Entry 8CXN (electron microscopy, 2.90 A resolution); this record covers chains B and C of the 6 polymer chains in the assembly.

[Chain B (and C)]
Protein: Spike glycoprotein
Organism: Severe acute respiratory syndrome coronavirus 2
Notes: chain C of this document is another copy of the same molecule, construct and numbering; everything in this record applies to it too
UniProt: P0DTC2 (SPIKE_SARS2); residues 1-1273 here = UniProt positions 1-1273
Sequence (1273 residues; each row starts with the number of its first residue):
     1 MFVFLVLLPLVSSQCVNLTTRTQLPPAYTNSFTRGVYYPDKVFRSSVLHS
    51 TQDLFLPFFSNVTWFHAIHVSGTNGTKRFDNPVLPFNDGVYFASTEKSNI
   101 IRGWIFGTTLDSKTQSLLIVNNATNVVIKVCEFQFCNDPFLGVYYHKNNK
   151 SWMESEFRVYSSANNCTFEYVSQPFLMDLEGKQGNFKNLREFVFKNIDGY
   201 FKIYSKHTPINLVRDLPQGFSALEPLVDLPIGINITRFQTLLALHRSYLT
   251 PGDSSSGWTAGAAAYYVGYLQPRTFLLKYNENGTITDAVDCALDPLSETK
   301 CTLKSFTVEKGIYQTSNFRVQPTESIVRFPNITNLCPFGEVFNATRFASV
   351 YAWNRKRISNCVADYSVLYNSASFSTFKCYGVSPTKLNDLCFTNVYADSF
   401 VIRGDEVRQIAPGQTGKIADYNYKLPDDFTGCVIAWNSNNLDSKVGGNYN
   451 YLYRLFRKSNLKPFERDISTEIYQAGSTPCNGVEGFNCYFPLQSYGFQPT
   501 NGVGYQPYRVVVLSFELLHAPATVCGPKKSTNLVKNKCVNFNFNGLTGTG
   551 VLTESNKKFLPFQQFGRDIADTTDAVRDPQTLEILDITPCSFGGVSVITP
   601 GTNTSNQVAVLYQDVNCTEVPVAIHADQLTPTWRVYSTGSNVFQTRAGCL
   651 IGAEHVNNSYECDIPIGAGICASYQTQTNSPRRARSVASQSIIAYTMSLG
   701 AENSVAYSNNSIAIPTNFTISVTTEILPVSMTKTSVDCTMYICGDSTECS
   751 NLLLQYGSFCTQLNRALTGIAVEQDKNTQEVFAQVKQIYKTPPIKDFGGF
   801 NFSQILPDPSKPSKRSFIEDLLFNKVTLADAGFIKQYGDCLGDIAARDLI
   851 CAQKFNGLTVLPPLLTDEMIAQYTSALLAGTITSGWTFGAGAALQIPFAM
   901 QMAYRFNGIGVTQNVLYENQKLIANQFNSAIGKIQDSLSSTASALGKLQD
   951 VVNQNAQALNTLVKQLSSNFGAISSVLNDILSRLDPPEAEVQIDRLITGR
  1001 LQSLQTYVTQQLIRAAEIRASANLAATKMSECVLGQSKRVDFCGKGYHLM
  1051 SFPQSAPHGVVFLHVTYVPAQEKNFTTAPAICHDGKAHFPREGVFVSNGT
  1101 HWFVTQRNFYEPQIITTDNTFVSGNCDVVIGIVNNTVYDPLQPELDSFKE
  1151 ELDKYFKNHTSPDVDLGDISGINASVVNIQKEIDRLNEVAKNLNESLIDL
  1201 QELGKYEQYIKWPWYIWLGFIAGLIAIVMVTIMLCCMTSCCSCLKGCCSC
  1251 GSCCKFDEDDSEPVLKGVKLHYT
Unresolved in the structure: 1-14, 677-688, 828-848, 1148-1273
Construct notes: conflict Pro-986 (Lys in P0DTC2), Pro-987 (Val in P0DTC2)
Curated features (UniProtKB/Swiss-Prot):
  - region: Asn-280 to Cys-301 (Putative superantigen), Arg-403 to Asp-405 (Integrin-binding motif), Asn-448 to Phe-456 (Immunodominant HLA epitope recognized by the CD8+), Pro-681 to Ala-684 (Putative superantigen), Ser-816 to Tyr-837 (Fusion peptide 1), Lys-835 to Phe-855 (Fusion peptide 2), Asp-1163 to Glu-1202 (Heptad repeat 2)
  - motif: Met-1237 to Cys-1241 (Binding to host endocytosis trafficking protein SNX27), Asp-1257 to Glu-1262 (Diacidic ER export motif (host COPII)), Ser-1261 to Gly-1267 (Binding to host plasma membrane localising/FERM domain proteins), Lys-1269 to Thr-1273 (KxHxx, ER retrieval signal (COPI))
  - site (Cleavage): Arg-685, Ser-686, Arg-815, Ser-816
  - lipidation (S-palmitoyl cysteine): Cys-1235, Cys-1236, Cys-1240, Cys-1241, Cys-1243, Cys-1247, Cys-1248, Cys-1250, Cys-1253, Cys-1254
  - glycosylation: Asn-17 (N-linked (GlcNAc...) (complex) asparagine), Asn-61 (N-linked (GlcNAc...) (hybrid) asparagine), Asn-74 (N-linked (GlcNAc...) (complex) asparagine), Asn-122 (N-linked (GlcNAc...) (hybrid) asparagine), Asn-149 (N-linked (GlcNAc...) (complex) asparagine), Asn-165 (N-linked (GlcNAc...) (complex) asparagine), Asn-234 (N-linked (GlcNAc...) (high mannose) asparagine), Asn-282 (N-linked (GlcNAc...) (complex) asparagine), Thr-323 (O-linked (GalNAc) threonine), Ser-325 (O-linked (HexNAc...) serine), Asn-331 (N-linked (GlcNAc...) (complex) asparagine), Asn-343 (N-linked (GlcNAc...) (complex) asparagine), Asn-603 (N-linked (GlcNAc...) (hybrid) asparagine), Asn-616 (N-linked (GlcNAc...) (complex) asparagine), Asn-657 (N-linked (GlcNAc...) (complex) asparagine), Thr-676 (O-linked (GlcNAc...) threonine), Thr-678 (O-linked (GlcNAc...) threonine), Asn-709 (N-linked (GlcNAc...) (high mannose) asparagine), Asn-717 (N-linked (GlcNAc...) (hybrid) asparagine), Asn-801 (N-linked (GlcNAc...) (hybrid) asparagine) and 6 more in UniProt
  - natural variant: Leu-5 (L5F: In strain: Iota/B.1.526), Ser-13 (S13I: In strain: Epsilon/B.1.427/B.1.429), Leu-18 (L18F: In strain: Beta/B.1.351, Gamma/P.1 and 1 more), Thr-19 (T19I: In strain: Omicron/BQ.1.1, Omicron/XBB.1.5 and 1 more; T19R: In strain: Delta/B.1.617.2, Omicron/BA.2 and 4 more), Thr-20 (T20N: In strain: Gamma/P.1), Leu-24 to Ala-27 (sequence variant, change not given here; In strain: Omicron/BA.2, Omicron/BA.2.12.1 and 6 more), Pro-26 (P26S: In strain: Gamma/P.1), Gln-52 (Q52H: In strain: Omicron/EG.5.1), Ala-67 (A67V: In strain: Eta/B.1.525, Omicron/BA.1), His-69 to Val-70 (deletion: In strain: Alpha/B.1.1.7, Eta/B.1.525 and 5 more), Gly-75 (G75V: In strain: Lambda/C.37), Thr-76 (T76I: In strain: Lambda/C.37), 83 further natural variant entries in UniProt
  - mutagenesis: His-69 to Val-70 (Increased incorporation of cleaved spike into virions), Asn-121 (N121Q: Partial loss of biliverdin affinity), Arg-190 (R190K: Partial loss of biliverdin affinity), Asn-234 (N234Q: Increased resistance to neutralizing antibodies), Asn-331 (N331Q: Reduced viral infectivity), Asn-343 (N343Q: Reduced viral infectivity), Leu-452 (L452R: Increased resistance to neutralizing antibodies. Decreases HLA binding to NF9 epitope. Increased binding affinity to human ACE2), Tyr-453 (Y453F: Decreased HLA binding to NF9 epitope. Increased binding affinity to human ACE2), Ala-475 (A475V: Increased resistance to neutralizing antibodies), Val-483 (V483A: Increased resistance to neutralizing antibodies), Glu-484 (E484D: Increased replication in human TMEM106B overexpressing cells), Phe-490 (F490L: Increased resistance to neutralizing antibodies and human covalescent sera neutralization), 16 further mutagenesis entries in UniProt
Disulfides: Cys-291/Cys-301, Cys-336/Cys-361, Cys-379/Cys-432, Cys-391/Cys-525, Cys-480/Cys-488, Cys-617/Cys-649, Cys-662/Cys-671, Cys-738/Cys-760, Cys-743/Cys-749, Cys-1032/Cys-1043, Cys-1082/Cys-1126
Covalently attached groups: N-acetylglucosamine (NAG) linked to Asn-331, Asn-603, Asn-616, Asn-657, Asn-709, Asn-1074
Small-molecule neighbours:
  - N-acetylglucosamine (NAG; 2-acetamido-2-deoxy-beta-D-glucopyranose), molecule 1: Tyr-28, Phe-59, Asn-61, Leu-629, Pro-631
  - N-acetylglucosamine (NAG), molecule 2: Asn-280, Glu-281, Asn-282
  - N-acetylglucosamine (NAG), molecule 3: Asn-440, Asp-442, Ser-443
From the paper describing this entry:
  - specificity-determining residues: Ala-372 (by similarity / conservation)
  - specificity-determining residues: Lys-378, His-519 (proposed by the authors, not directly observed)

[How chain B and chain C interact]
Residue-residue contacts (158):
  Tyr-38(B) / Phe-562(C)  hydrophobic
  Lys-41(B) / Phe-562(C)
  Lys-41(B) / Gln-563(C)
  Lys-41(B) / Gln-564(C)  hydrogen bond (backbone-backbone)
  Lys-41(B) / Phe-565(C)
  Val-42(B) / Gln-563(C)
  Val-42(B) / Phe-565(C)
  Val-42(B) / Arg-567(C)
  Phe-43(B) / Lys-557(C)
  Phe-43(B) / Lys-558(C)
  Phe-43(B) / Phe-559(C)  hydrophobic
  Phe-43(B) / Gln-563(C)
  Phe-43(B) / Phe-565(C)  hydrogen bond (backbone-backbone)
  Phe-43(B) / Gly-566(C)
  Phe-43(B) / Arg-567(C)  hydrogen bond (backbone-backbone)
  Val-47(B) / Ile-569(C)  hydrophobic
  Ser-112(B) / Ser-469(C)
  Ser-112(B) / Thr-470(C)  hydrogen bond (backbone-side chain)
  Lys-113(B) / Ile-468(C)
  Lys-113(B) / Ser-469(C)
  Thr-114(B) / Ile-468(C)
  Gln-115(B) / Ile-468(C)  hydrogen bond (backbone-backbone)
  Glu-132(B) / Ile-468(C)
  Glu-132(B) / Ser-469(C)  hydrogen bond (side chain-backbone)
  Glu-132(B) / Thr-470(C)  hydrogen bond
  Asn-165(B) / Arg-466(C)  hydrogen bond
  Asn-165(B) / Asp-467(C)  hydrogen bond
  Cys-166(B) / Arg-466(C)
  Thr-167(B) / Arg-466(C)
  Phe-168(B) / Ser-359(C)
  Gly-199(B) / Pro-521(C)
  Tyr-200(B) / Pro-521(C)
  Pro-225(B) / Phe-562(C)  hydrophobic
  Pro-230(B) / Arg-357(C)
  Pro-230(B) / Pro-521(C)  hydrophobic
  Asn-282(B) / Lys-558(C)
  Gly-283(B) / Leu-560(C)
  Gly-283(B) / Gln-563(C)  hydrogen bond (backbone-side chain)
  Thr-284(B) / Leu-560(C)
  Asp-737(B) / Asn-317(C)  hydrogen bond
  Met-740(B) / Arg-319(C)
  Met-740(B) / Phe-592(C)  hydrophobic
  Gly-744(B) / Arg-319(C)
  Gln-755(B) / Ser-968(C)
  Gln-755(B) / Asn-969(C)
  Gln-755(B) / Phe-970(C)  hydrogen bond (backbone-backbone)
  Gln-755(B) / Gly-971(C)
  Tyr-756(B) / Gln-965(C)
  Tyr-756(B) / Phe-970(C)
  Gly-757(B) / Ser-968(C)
  Ser-758(B) / Thr-961(C)
  Ser-758(B) / Gln-965(C)  hydrogen bond
  Phe-759(B) / Gln-965(C)
  Phe-759(B) / Phe-970(C)  hydrophobic
  Phe-759(B) / Gln-1002(C)
  Phe-759(B) / Ser-1003(C)
  Gln-762(B) / Thr-1006(C)
  Gln-762(B) / Gln-1010(C)  hydrogen bond
  Arg-765(B) / Gln-957(C)
  Arg-765(B) / Thr-961(C)
  Glu-773(B) / Glu-1017(C)
  Lys-786(B) / Gly-700(C)
  Lys-786(B) / Ala-701(C)  hydrogen bond (backbone-backbone)
  Lys-786(B) / Lys-1045(C)
  Gln-787(B) / Ala-701(C)
  Gln-787(B) / Asn-703(C)  hydrogen bond
  Ile-788(B) / Leu-699(C)
  Ile-788(B) / Ala-701(C)  hydrogen bond (backbone-backbone)
  Ile-788(B) / Glu-702(C)
  Ile-788(B) / Asn-703(C)  hydrogen bond (backbone-backbone)
  Tyr-789(B) / Asn-703(C)
  Lys-790(B) / Glu-702(C)  salt bridge
  Pro-792(B) / Tyr-707(C)
  Ile-794(B) / Tyr-707(C)
  Asp-796(B) / Tyr-707(C)  hydrogen bond (backbone-side chain)
  Asp-796(B) / Asn-709(C)  hydrogen bond
  Phe-797(B) / Tyr-707(C)
  Leu-849(B) / Ile-569(C)  hydrophobic
  Lys-854(B) / Pro-589(C)
  Lys-854(B) / Phe-592(C)
  Lys-854(B) / Asp-614(C)  salt bridge
  Phe-855(B) / Thr-572(C)
  Phe-855(B) / Thr-573(C)
  Phe-855(B) / Ile-587(C)  hydrophobic
  Phe-855(B) / Pro-589(C)  hydrophobic
  Gly-857(B) / Phe-592(C)
  Leu-858(B) / Phe-592(C)
  Pro-862(B) / Ala-647(C)  hydrophobic
  Pro-863(B) / Ala-668(C)  hydrogen bond (backbone-backbone)
  Leu-864(B) / Pro-665(C)  hydrophobic
  Leu-864(B) / Gly-669(C)  hydrogen bond (backbone-backbone)
  Thr-866(B) / Ala-668(C)
  Thr-866(B) / Gly-669(C)
  Met-869(B) / Gly-669(C)
  Met-869(B) / Met-697(C)  hydrophobic
  Gln-872(B) / Leu-699(C)
  Tyr-873(B) / Leu-699(C)  hydrophobic
  Thr-883(B) / Val-705(C)
  Thr-883(B) / Tyr-707(C)
  Gly-889(B) / Asp-1041(C)
  Ala-890(B) / Gly-1046(C)
  Ala-890(B) / Tyr-1047(C)  hydrophobic
  Ala-890(B) / Val-1068(C)
  Ala-890(B) / Pro-1069(C)
  Gly-891(B) / Val-1068(C)
  Ala-892(B) / Glu-1072(C)
  Ala-893(B) / Val-705(C)
  Leu-894(B) / Ala-713(C)
  Leu-894(B) / Pro-715(C)
  Leu-894(B) / Glu-1072(C)
  Gln-895(B) / Ala-706(C)
  Gln-895(B) / Ser-711(C)
  Gln-895(B) / Ile-712(C)
  Gln-895(B) / Ala-713(C)  hydrogen bond (backbone-backbone)
  Gln-895(B) / Asn-1074(C)
  Ile-896(B) / Tyr-707(C)
  Pro-897(B) / Tyr-707(C)  hydrophobic
  Pro-897(B) / Asn-709(C)
  Pro-897(B) / Ser-711(C)
  Pro-897(B) / Ile-712(C)
  Phe-898(B) / Tyr-707(C)  hydrogen bond (backbone-side chain)
  Met-900(B) / Ile-712(C)  hydrophobic
  Met-900(B) / Thr-1077(C)
  Met-900(B) / Val-1094(C)  hydrophobic
  Tyr-904(B) / Val-1094(C)
  Asn-907(B) / Arg-1091(C)
  Gln-913(B) / Pro-1090(C)
  Gln-913(B) / Arg-1091(C)
  Asn-914(B) / Phe-1089(C)
  Asn-914(B) / Ser-1123(C)  hydrogen bond
  Tyr-917(B) / Pro-1079(C)  hydrophobic
  Tyr-917(B) / Phe-1089(C)  hydrophobic
  Tyr-917(B) / Val-1129(C)
  Glu-918(B) / Phe-1089(C)
  Glu-918(B) / Ser-1123(C)
  Glu-918(B) / Val-1128(C)
  Gln-920(B) / Ile-1130(C)
  Asn-960(B) / Ala-570(C)
  Val-963(B) / Ala-570(C)  hydrophobic
  Lys-964(B) / Asp-571(C)
  Asp-994(B) / Arg-995(C)  salt bridge
  Leu-1001(B) / Gln-1002(C)
  Gln-1005(B) / Thr-1006(C)  hydrogen bond
  Thr-1009(B) / Thr-1009(C)
  Leu-1012(B) / Gln-1010(C)
  Leu-1012(B) / Ile-1013(C)  hydrophobic
  Arg-1019(B) / Glu-1017(C)  salt bridge
  Thr-1027(B) / Arg-1039(C)
  Ser-1030(B) / Val-1040(C)  hydrogen bond (side chain-backbone)
  Ser-1030(B) / Asp-1041(C)
  Glu-1031(B) / Arg-1039(C)  salt bridge
  Leu-1034(B) / Val-1040(C)
  Lys-1038(B) / Lys-1038(C)  hydrogen bond (side chain-backbone)
  Leu-1141(B) / Leu-1141(C)  hydrophobic
  Glu-1144(B) / Leu-1141(C)
  Asp-1146(B) / Leu-1145(C)
  Ser-1147(B) / Leu-1145(C)
  Ser-1147(B) / Asp-1146(C)  hydrogen bond (side chain-backbone)
Also at the interface, not in a pair above, chain B (107 interface residues in all): Asp-40, Arg-44, Asn-164, Asp-198, Glu-224, Gly-232, Asp-745, Ala-766, Thr-859, Leu-861, Leu-865, Ser-884, Trp-886, Thr-887, Thr-912, Gln-1002, Gly-1035
Also at the interface, not in a pair above, chain C (106 interface residues in all): Arg-355, His-519, Thr-523, Thr-549, Thr-588, Gln-613, Ile-666, Gly-667, Ile-670, Ser-704, Ser-708, Ile-714, Gly-999, Tyr-1067, Ala-1078, Gly-1093, Arg-1107, Phe-1121, Gly-1124, Ser-1147

[In short]
The interface between chain B and chain C involves 107 residues on one side and 106 on the other; the contacts
include 29 hydrogen bonds and 5 salt bridges. Polar pairs include Lys-790(B)/Glu-702(C), Lys-854(B)/Asp-614(C)
and Asp-994(B)/Arg-995(C). Ligands of chain B: 3 copies of N-acetylglucosamine. From the paper: specificity
determinants Ala-372(B), Lys-378(B) and His-519(B).
Chain B and chain C are both Spike glycoprotein (Severe acute respiratory syndrome coronavirus 2); the
structure, SARS-CoV-2 Spike protein in complex with a pan-sarbecovirus nanobody 2-57, was determined by
electron microscopy (same publication as 8CWU, 8CWV, 8CXQ, 8CY6, 8CY7, 8CY9 and 5 further entries).
